7RE3 - chains A and D of the 16 polymer chains in the assembly; structure by electron microscopy, 3.33 A resolution.

# Chain A
Name: RNA-directed RNA polymerase
From: Severe acute respiratory syndrome coronavirus 2
Notes: EC 2.7.7.48
UniProtKB: P0DTD1 (R1AB_SARS2); residues 1-932 here correspond to UniProt positions 4393-5324 (UniProt number = residue number + 4392)
Chain sequence (932 residues; each row starts with the number of its first residue):
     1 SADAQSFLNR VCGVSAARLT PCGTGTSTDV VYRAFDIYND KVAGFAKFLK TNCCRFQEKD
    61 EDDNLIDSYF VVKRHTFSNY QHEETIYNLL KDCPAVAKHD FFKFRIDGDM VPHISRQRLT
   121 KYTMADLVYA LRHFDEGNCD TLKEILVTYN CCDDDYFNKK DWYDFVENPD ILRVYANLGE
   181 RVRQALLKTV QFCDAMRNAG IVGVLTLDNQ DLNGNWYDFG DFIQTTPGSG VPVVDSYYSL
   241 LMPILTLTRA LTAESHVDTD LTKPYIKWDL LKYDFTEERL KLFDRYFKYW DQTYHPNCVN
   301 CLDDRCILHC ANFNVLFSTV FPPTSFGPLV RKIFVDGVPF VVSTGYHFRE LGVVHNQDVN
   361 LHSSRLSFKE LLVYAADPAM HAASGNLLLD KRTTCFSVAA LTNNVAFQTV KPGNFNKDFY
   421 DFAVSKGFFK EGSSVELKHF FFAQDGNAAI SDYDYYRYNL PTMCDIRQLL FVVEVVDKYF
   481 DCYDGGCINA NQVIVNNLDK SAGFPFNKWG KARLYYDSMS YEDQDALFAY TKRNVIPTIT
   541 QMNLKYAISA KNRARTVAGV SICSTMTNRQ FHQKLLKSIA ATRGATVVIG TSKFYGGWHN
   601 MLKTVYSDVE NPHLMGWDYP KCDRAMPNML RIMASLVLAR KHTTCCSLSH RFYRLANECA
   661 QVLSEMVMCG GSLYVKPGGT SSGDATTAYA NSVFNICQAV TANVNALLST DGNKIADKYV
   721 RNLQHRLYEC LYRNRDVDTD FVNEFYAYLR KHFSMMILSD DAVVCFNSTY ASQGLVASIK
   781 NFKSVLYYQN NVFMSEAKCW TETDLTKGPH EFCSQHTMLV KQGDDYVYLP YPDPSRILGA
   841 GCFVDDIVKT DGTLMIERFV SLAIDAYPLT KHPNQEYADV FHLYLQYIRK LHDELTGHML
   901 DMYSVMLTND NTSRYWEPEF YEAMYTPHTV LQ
Disordered / not traced: 1-2, 930-932
Bound ions: Mg2+: Asn209, Asp218 (together with ADP); Zn2+ site 1: His295, Cys301, Cys306, Cys310; Zn2+ site 2: Cys487, His642, Cys645, Cys646
Ligand contacts:
  - chapso (1N7): Tyr903, Ser904, Val905
  - ADP (adenosine-5'-diphosphate): Phe35, Lys50, Asn52, Cys53, Lys73, His75, Asn79, Arg116, Asp208, Asn209, Tyr217, Asp218, Gly220, Asp221
Swiss-Prot annotation at these positions:
  - region: Lys545 to Arg555 (Interaction with RMP Remdesivir), Thr582 to Pro620 (RdRp Palm N-ter)
  - active site: Ser759, Asp760, Asp761
  - binding site (Mn(2+)): Asn209, Asp218
  - binding site (Zn(2+)): His295, Cys301, Cys306, Cys310, Cys487, His642, Cys645, Cys646
  - site: Gln932 (Cleavage)

# Chain D
Name: Non-structural protein 8
From: Severe acute respiratory syndrome coronavirus 2
UniProtKB: P0DTD1 (R1AB_SARS2); residues 1-198 here correspond to UniProt positions 3943-4140 (UniProt number = residue number + 3942)
Chain sequence (199 residues; each row starts with the number of its first residue; numbering starts at 0):
     0 MAIASEFSSL PSYAAFATAQ EAYEQAVANG DSEVVLKKLK KSLNVAKSEF DRDAAMQRKL
    60 EKMADQAMTQ MYKQARSEDK RAKVTSAMQT MLFTMLRKLD NDALNNIINN ARDGCVPLNI
   120 IPLTTAAKLM VVIPDYNTYK NTCDGTTFTY ASALWEIQQV VDADSKIVQL SEISMDNSPN
   180 LAWPLIVTAL RANSAVKLQ
Disordered / not traced: 0-6, 192-198
Construct notes: initiating methionine (0)
Ligand contacts: chapso (1N7): Ala63, Ala66, Met67, Met70
Swiss-Prot annotation at these positions:
  - site: Gln198 (Cleavage)

# Chain A / chain D interface
Contacting residue pairs - 18 pairs, chain A then chain D:
  Phe415(A) - Met94(D)  hydrophobic
  Lys417(A) - Met90(D)
  Lys417(A) - Lys97(D)
  Asp421(A) - Lys97(D)  salt bridge
  Ile847(A) - Lys79(D)
  Ile847(A) - Val83(D)  hydrophobic
  Val848(A) - Arg80(D)
  Asp851(A) - Arg75(D)  salt bridge
  Asp851(A) - Lys79(D)
  Thr853(A) - Tyr71(D)  hydrogen bond
  Thr853(A) - Arg75(D)
  Leu854(A) - Lys72(D)
  Leu854(A) - Arg75(D)
  Leu895(A) - Tyr71(D)  hydrophobic
  Met902(A) - Tyr71(D)  hydrophobic
  Tyr903(A) - Met67(D)
  Leu907(A) - Asp64(D)
  Thr908(A) - Glu60(D)  hydrogen bond
Interface residues without a listed pair, chain A (17 interface residues in all): Asp846, His898, Met899, Asn909
Interface residues without a listed pair, chain D (14 interface residues in all): Met70, Ser76

# In short
17 residues of chain A and 14 residues of chain D are in contact; the contacts include 2 hydrogen bonds and 2
salt bridges. Polar pairs include Asp421(A)-Lys97(D), Asp851(A)-Arg75(D) and Thr853(A)-Tyr71(D). Chapso is
bound between chain A and chain D. Ligands of chain A: ADP.
Here chain A is RNA-directed RNA polymerase and chain D is Non-structural protein 8, both from Severe acute
respiratory syndrome coronavirus 2. Entry 7RE3 (SARS-CoV-2 replication-transcription complex bound to nsp13
helicase - nsp13(2)-RTC dimer) was determined by electron microscopy (same publication as 7RDX, 7RDY, 7RDZ,
7RE0, 7RE1 and 7RE2).
